7NLA - chains A and P; structure by X-ray diffraction, 1.40 A resolution.

# Chain A
Molecule: 14-3-3 protein sigma
From: Homo sapiens
UniProtKB: P31947 (1433S_HUMAN); residues 1-248 here = UniProt positions 1-248
Chain sequence (253 residues; numbered -4 to 248; the number before each row is that of its first residue; numbers below 1 keep their minus sign (Gly-4 is residue -4)):
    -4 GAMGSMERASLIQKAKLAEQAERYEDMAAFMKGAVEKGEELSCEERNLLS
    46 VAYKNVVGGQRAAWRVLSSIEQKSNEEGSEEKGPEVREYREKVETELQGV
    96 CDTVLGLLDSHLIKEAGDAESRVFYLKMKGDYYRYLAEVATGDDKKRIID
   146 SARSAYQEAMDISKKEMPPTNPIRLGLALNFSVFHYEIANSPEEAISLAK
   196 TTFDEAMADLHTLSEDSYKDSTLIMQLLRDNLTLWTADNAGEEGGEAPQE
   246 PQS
Disordered / not traced: -4 to -3, 71-77, 232-248
Covalent attachments: N-cyclohexyl-4-methanoyl-N-methyl-benzenesulfonamide (UHT) linked to Lys122
Modified residues: Cys38 (S-hydroxycysteine; CSO)
Sequence notes: expression tag (-4 to 0)
Ion coordination: Ca2+ near Glu2 (its only coordinating residue here)
Ligand contacts: UHT (N-cyclohexyl-4-methanoyl-N-methyl-benzenesulfonamide): Asn42, Phe119, Pro167, Ile168, Gly171, Leu218, Ile219
Swiss-Prot annotation at these positions:
  - site (Interaction with phosphoserine on interacting protein): Arg56, Arg129
  - modified residue (Phosphoserine): Ser5, Ser74, Ser248
From the paper describing this entry:
  - binding site for UHT: Lys122

# Chain P
Molecule: Transcription factor p65
UniProtKB: Q04206 (TF65_HUMAN); residues 39-51 here = UniProt positions 39-51
Chain sequence (13 residues; numbered 39 to 51; the number before each row is that of its first residue):
    39 EGRSAGSIPGRRS
Disordered / not traced: 39-42, 50-51
Modified residues: Ser45 (phosphoserine; SEP)
Sequence notes: conflict Arg49 (Glu in Q04206)
Ligand contacts: UHT (N-cyclohexyl-4-methanoyl-N-methyl-benzenesulfonamide): Ile46, Pro47, Gly48, Arg49
From the paper describing this entry:
  - binding site for UHT: Ile46, Pro47, Gly48

# Interface between chain A and chain P
Residue-residue contacts - 22 pairs, chain A then chain P:
  Glu14(A) with Arg49(P), salt bridge
  Asn42(A) with Arg49(P)
  Leu43(A) with Arg49(P)
  Val46(A) with Gly48(P); Arg49(P)
  Lys49(A) with Ile46(P)
  Arg56(A) with Ser45(P)
  Lys122(A) with Ile46(P)
  Arg129(A) with Ser45(P)
  Tyr130(A) with Ser45(P)
  Leu174(A) with Gly44(P); Ser45(P); Ile46(P)
  Asn175(A) with Ser45(P); Ile46(P), hydrogen bond (side chain-backbone)
  Val178(A) with Gly44(P)
  Glu182(A) with Ala43(P)
  Leu222(A) with Pro47(P)
  Asn226(A) with Ala43(P); Gly44(P), hydrogen bond (side chain-backbone)
  Leu229(A) with Ala43(P)
  Trp230(A) with Ala43(P)
Other interface residues (no listed pair), chain A (19 interface residues in all): Gly171, Ile219

# In short
19 residues of chain A and 7 residues of chain P are in contact, with 2 hydrogen bonds and 1 salt bridge.
Among the polar pairs are Glu14(A)-Arg49(P), Asn175(A)-Ile46(P) and Asn226(A)-Gly44(P). Ligands of chain P:
compound UHT. Covalently linked compound UHT: at Lys122(A). The paper reports a binding site for UHT at
Lys122(A) and Ile46(P) among others.
Here chain A is 14-3-3 protein sigma (Homo sapiens) and chain P is Transcription factor p65. Entry 7NLA
(14-3-3 sigma with RelA/p65 binding site pS45 and covalently bound TCF521-119) was determined by X-ray
diffraction together with 7BI3, 7BIQ, 7BIW, 7BIY, 7BJB, 7BJF and 54 further entries from the same study.
